PDB entry 7E9C | electron microscopy, 3.50 A resolution | chains H and I of the 11 polymer chains in the assembly

Chain H:
Protein: Histone H2B.2
From: Saccharomyces cerevisiae (strain ATCC 204508 / S288c)
UniProtKB: P02294 (H2B2_YEAST); residues 0-130 here correspond to UniProt positions 1-131 (UniProt number = residue number + 1)
Sequence (131 residues; numbered 0 to 130; the number before each row is that of its first residue; numbering starts at 0):
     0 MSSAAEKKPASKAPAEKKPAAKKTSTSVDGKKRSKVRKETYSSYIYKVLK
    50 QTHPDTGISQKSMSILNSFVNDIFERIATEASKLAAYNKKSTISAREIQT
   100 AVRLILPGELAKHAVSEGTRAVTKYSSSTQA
Not modelled in the structure: 0-34, 128-130
Swiss-Prot annotation at these positions:
  - modified residue: Lys6 (N6-acetyllysine), Lys7 (N6-acetyllysine), Ser10 (Phosphoserine), Lys11 (N6-acetyllysine), Lys16 (N6-acetyllysine), Lys17 (N6-acetyllysine), Lys21 (N6-acetyllysine), Lys22 (N6-acetyllysine), Lys34 (N6-succinyllysine), Lys37 (N6,N6-dimethyllysine), Lys46 (N6-succinyllysine)
  - cross-link (Glycyl lysine isopeptide (Lys-Gly)): Lys6 (interchain with G-Cter in SUMO), Lys7 (interchain with G-Cter in SUMO), Lys16 (interchain with G-Cter in SUMO), Lys17 (interchain with G-Cter in SUMO), Lys123 (interchain with G-Cter in ubiquitin)

Chain I:
Molecule: 147-nt DNA strand
From: Escherichia coli
Sequence (147 nucleotides; numbered 1 to 147; the number before each row is that of its first residue):
     1 CTGGAGAATCCCGGTGCCGAGGCCGCTCAATTGGTCGTAGACAGCTCTAG
    51 CACCGCTTAAACGCACGTACGCGCTGTCCCCCGCGTTTTAACCGCCAAGG
   101 GGATTACTCCCTAGTCTCCAGGCACGTGTCAGATATATACATCCTGT
Not modelled in the structure: 1-3, 134-147

Chain H / chain I interface:
Residue-residue contacts - 7 pairs, chain H then chain I:
  Tyr45(H) with DG21(I), hydrogen bond to the phosphate
  Ile57(H) with DA20(I), sugar contact
  Ser58(H) with DA20(I), hydrogen bond to the phosphate
  Gln59(H) with DA20(I), hydrogen bond to the phosphate
  Lys89(H) with DG40(I), salt bridge to the phosphate
  Ser90(H) with DA39(I), sugar contact; DG40(I), hydrogen bond to the phosphate
Interface residues without a listed pair, chain H (8 interface residues in all): Lys49, Lys60
Interface residues without a listed pair, chain I (5 interface residues in all): DG22

Overview:
8 residues of chain H face 5 of chain I across their interface, with 4 hydrogen bonds and 1 salt bridge. Polar
contacts include Tyr45(H)-DG21(I), Ser58(H)-DA20(I) and Gln59(H)-DA20(I).
Chain H is Histone H2B.2 (Saccharomyces cerevisiae (strain ATCC 204508 / S288c)) and chain I is a 147-nt DNA
strand (Escherichia coli); the structure, Cryo-EM structure of the 1:1 Orc1 BAH domain in complex with
nucleosome, was determined by electron microscopy.
